1TWA - chains B and C of the 10 polymer chains in the assembly; structure by X-ray diffraction, 3.20 A resolution.

# Chain B
Name: DNA-directed RNA polymerase II 140 kDa polypeptide
From: Saccharomyces cerevisiae
Notes: EC 2.7.7.6
UniProt: P08518 (RPB2_YEAST); residue numbers follow UniProt; this construct covers 1-1224
Amino-acid sequence (1224 residues; each row starts with the number of its first residue):
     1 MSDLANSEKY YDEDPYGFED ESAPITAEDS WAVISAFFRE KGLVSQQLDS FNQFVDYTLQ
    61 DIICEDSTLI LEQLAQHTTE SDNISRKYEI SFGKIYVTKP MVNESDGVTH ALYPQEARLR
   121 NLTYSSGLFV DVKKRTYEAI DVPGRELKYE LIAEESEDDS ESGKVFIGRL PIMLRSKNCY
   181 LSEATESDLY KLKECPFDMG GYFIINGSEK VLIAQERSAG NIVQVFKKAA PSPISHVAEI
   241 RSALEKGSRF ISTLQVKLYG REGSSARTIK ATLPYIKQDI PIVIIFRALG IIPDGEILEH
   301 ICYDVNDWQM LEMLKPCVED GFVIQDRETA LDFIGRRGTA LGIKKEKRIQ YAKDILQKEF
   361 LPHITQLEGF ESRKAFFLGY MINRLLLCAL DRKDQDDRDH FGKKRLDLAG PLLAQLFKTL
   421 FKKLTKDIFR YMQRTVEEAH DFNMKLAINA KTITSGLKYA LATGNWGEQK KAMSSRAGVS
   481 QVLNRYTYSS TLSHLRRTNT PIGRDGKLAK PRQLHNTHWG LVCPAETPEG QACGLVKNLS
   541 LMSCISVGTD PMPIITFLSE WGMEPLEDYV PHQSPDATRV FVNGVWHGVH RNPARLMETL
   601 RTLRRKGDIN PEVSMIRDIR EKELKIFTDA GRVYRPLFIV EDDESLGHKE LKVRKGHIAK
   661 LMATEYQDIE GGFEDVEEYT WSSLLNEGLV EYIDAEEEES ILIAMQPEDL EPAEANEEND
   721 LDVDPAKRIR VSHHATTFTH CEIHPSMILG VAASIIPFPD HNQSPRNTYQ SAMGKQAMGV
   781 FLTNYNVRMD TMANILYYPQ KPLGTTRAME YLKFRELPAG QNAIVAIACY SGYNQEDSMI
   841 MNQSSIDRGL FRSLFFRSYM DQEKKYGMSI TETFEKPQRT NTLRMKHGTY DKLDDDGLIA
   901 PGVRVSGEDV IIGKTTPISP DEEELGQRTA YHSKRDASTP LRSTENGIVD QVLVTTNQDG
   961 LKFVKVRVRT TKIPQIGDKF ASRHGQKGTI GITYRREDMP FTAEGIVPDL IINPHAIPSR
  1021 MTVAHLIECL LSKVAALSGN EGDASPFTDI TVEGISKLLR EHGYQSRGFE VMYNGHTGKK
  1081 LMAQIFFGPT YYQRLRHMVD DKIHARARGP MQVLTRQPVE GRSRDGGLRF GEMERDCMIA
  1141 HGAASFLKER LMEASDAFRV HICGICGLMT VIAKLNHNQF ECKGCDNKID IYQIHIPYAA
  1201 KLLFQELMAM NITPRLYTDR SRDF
Disordered / not traced: 1-17, 71-88, 139-163, 438-445, 468-476, 503-508, 669-677, 713-721, 917-932, 1111-1126
Ion coordination: Mn2+: D837 (together with ATP) (shared with 2 residues of chain A); Zn2+: C1163, C1166, C1182, C1185
Ligand contacts: ATP: R766, Y769, D837, Q986, K987, R1020

# Chain C
Name: DNA-directed RNA polymerase II 45 kDa polypeptide
From: Saccharomyces cerevisiae
Notes: EC 2.7.7.6
UniProt: P16370 (RPB3_YEAST); numbering as in UniProt (aligned over 1-318)
Amino-acid sequence (318 residues; each row starts with the number of its first residue):
     1 MSEEGPQVKI REASKDNVDF ILSNVDLAMA NSLRRVMIAE IPTLAIDSVE VETNTTVLAD
    61 EFIAHRLGLI PLQSMDIEQL EYSRDCFCED HCDKCSVVLT LQAFGESEST TNVYSKDLVI
   121 VSNLMGRNIG HPIIQDKEGN GVLICKLRKG QELKLTCVAK KGIAKEHAKW GPAAAIEFEY
   181 DPWNKLKHTD YWYEQDSAKE WPQSKNCEYE DPPNEGDPFD YKAQADTFYM NVESVGSIPV
   241 DQVVVRGIDT LQKKVASILL ALTQMDQDKV NFASGDNNTA SNMLGSNEDV MMTGAEQDPY
   301 SNASQMGNTG SGGYDNAW
Disordered / not traced: 1-2, 269-318
Ion coordination: Zn2+: C86, C88, C92, C95

# Interface between chain B and chain C
Pairs across the interface - 69 pairs, chain B then chain C:
  Y797(B) - E61(C)
  Y797(B) - F62(C)  hydrophobic
  Y798(B) - F62(C)  hydrophobic
  Y798(B) - R66(C)  hydrogen bond
  D847(B) - H65(C)  hydrogen bond (backbone-side chain)
  D847(B) - H167(C)
  D847(B) - A168(C)  hydrogen bond (side chain-backbone)
  R848(B) - H65(C)
  R848(B) - A168(C)
  G849(B) - H65(C)
  R852(B) - H65(C)
  R969(B) - A59(C)
  R969(B) - E61(C)  salt bridge
  T971(B) - E61(C)  hydrogen bond
  R995(B) - K165(C)
  R996(B) - I38(C)
  R996(B) - A173(C)
  R996(B) - A174(C)  hydrogen bond (side chain-backbone)
  E997(B) - R34(C)  hydrogen bond (backbone-side chain)
  E997(B) - R35(C)
  E997(B) - A39(C)
  D998(B) - R35(C)  salt bridge
  F1001(B) - R34(C)
  F1001(B) - F178(C)  hydrophobic
  A1003(B) - E177(C)
  A1003(B) - F178(C)  hydrogen bond (backbone-backbone)
  E1004(B) - E177(C)
  G1005(B) - I176(C)
  G1005(B) - E177(C)
  R1060(B) - K199(C)  hydrogen bond (side chain-backbone)
  R1060(B) - E200(C)
  R1060(B) - P202(C)
  G1063(B) - P202(C)
  Y1064(B) - P202(C)
  Q1065(B) - E200(C)
  Q1065(B) - W201(C)
  Q1065(B) - P202(C)
  R1067(B) - E194(C)  salt bridge
  F1069(B) - W192(C)  hydrophobic
  F1069(B) - W201(C)  hydrophobic
  Y1073(B) - F178(C)
  Y1073(B) - E179(C)
  Y1073(B) - Y180(C)
  G1075(B) - N31(C)  hydrogen bond (backbone-side chain)
  G1075(B) - R34(C)  hydrogen bond (backbone-side chain)
  G1075(B) - R35(C)  hydrogen bond (backbone-side chain)
  H1076(B) - N31(C)  hydrogen bond (backbone-side chain)
  T1077(B) - L27(C)
  T1077(B) - N31(C)
  G1078(B) - L27(C)
  G1078(B) - N31(C)  hydrogen bond (backbone-side chain)
  G1078(B) - F178(C)
  G1078(B) - Y180(C)
  K1079(B) - L27(C)
  K1079(B) - Y180(C)
  K1079(B) - H188(C)
  K1080(B) - Y180(C)  hydrogen bond (side chain-backbone)
  K1080(B) - D181(C)  hydrogen bond (side chain-backbone)
  L1081(B) - H188(C)
  L1081(B) - T189(C)  hydrogen bond (backbone-side chain)
  M1082(B) - K187(C)
  M1082(B) - H188(C)
  M1082(B) - T189(C)  hydrogen bond (backbone-side chain)
  M1082(B) - D190(C)  hydrogen bond (backbone-backbone)
  Q1084(B) - T189(C)  hydrogen bond
  Q1084(B) - D190(C)  hydrogen bond (side chain-backbone)
  Q1084(B) - Y191(C)
  Q1084(B) - W192(C)
  Q1084(B) - W201(C)
Also at the interface, not in a pair above, chain B (40 interface residues in all): S844, L854, I948, T970, T1002, E1070, V1071, A1083
Also at the interface, not in a pair above, chain C (39 interface residues in all): D60, L69, A164, A175, W183, N184

# Overview
40 residues of chain B and 39 residues of chain C are in contact, with 20 hydrogen bonds and 3 salt bridges.
Among the polar pairs are R969(B)-E61(C), D998(B)-R35(C) and R1067(B)-E194(C). Chain B binds ATP. C1163(B),
C1166(B), C1182(B) and C1185(B) form the Zn2+ site.
Chain B is DNA-directed RNA polymerase II 140 kDa polypeptide and chain C is DNA-directed RNA polymerase II 45
kDa polypeptide, both from Saccharomyces cerevisiae; the structure, RNA polymerase II complexed with ATP, was
determined by X-ray diffraction (same publication as 1R9S, 1R9T, 1TWC, 1TWF, 1TWG and 1TWH).
